PDB entry 5VKI | X-ray diffraction, 1.90 A resolution | chain A

Chain A:
Protein: Outer capsid protein VP4
Organism: Human rotavirus A
Reference sequence: A7YCM0 (A7YCM0_9REOV); residue numbers follow UniProt; this construct covers 64-223
Amino-acid sequence (160 residues; numbered 64 to 223; the number before each row is that of its first residue):
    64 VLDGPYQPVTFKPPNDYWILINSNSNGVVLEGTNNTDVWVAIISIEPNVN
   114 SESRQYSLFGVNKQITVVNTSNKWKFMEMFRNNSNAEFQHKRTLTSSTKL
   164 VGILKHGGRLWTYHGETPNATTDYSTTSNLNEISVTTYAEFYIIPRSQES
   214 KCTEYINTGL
What the authors report for this chain:
  - conformationally variable residues (loop rearrangement): N87 to G90
  - binding site for 2-acetamido-2-deoxy-beta-D-galactopyranose: R172
  - binding site for beta-D-galactopyranose: G170, G171
  - binding site for N-acetylglucosamine: L167, H169, W174, T185, R209, E212

Summary:
From the paper: a binding site for N-acetylglucosamine at L167, H169 and W174 among others; a binding site for
beta-D-galactopyranose at G170 and G171.
Chain A is Outer capsid protein VP4 (Human rotavirus A); the structure, Crystal structure of P[19] rotavirus
VP8* complexed with mucin core 2, was determined by X-ray diffraction, deposited together with 5VKS.
